PDB entry 5W9L | electron microscopy, 4.80 A resolution (low resolution: residue-level contacts below are approximate; hydrogen-bond / salt-bridge calls are withheld) | chains D and B of the 10 polymer chains in the assembly

# Chain D (and B)
Molecule: Spike glycoprotein
Organism: Middle East respiratory syndrome-related coronavirus
Notes: chain B of this document is another copy of the same molecule, construct and numbering; everything in this record applies to it too
Reference sequence: W5ZZF5 (W5ZZF5_9BETC); residue numbers follow UniProt; this construct covers 1-1291
Chain sequence (1329 residues; row label = number of the first residue in the row):
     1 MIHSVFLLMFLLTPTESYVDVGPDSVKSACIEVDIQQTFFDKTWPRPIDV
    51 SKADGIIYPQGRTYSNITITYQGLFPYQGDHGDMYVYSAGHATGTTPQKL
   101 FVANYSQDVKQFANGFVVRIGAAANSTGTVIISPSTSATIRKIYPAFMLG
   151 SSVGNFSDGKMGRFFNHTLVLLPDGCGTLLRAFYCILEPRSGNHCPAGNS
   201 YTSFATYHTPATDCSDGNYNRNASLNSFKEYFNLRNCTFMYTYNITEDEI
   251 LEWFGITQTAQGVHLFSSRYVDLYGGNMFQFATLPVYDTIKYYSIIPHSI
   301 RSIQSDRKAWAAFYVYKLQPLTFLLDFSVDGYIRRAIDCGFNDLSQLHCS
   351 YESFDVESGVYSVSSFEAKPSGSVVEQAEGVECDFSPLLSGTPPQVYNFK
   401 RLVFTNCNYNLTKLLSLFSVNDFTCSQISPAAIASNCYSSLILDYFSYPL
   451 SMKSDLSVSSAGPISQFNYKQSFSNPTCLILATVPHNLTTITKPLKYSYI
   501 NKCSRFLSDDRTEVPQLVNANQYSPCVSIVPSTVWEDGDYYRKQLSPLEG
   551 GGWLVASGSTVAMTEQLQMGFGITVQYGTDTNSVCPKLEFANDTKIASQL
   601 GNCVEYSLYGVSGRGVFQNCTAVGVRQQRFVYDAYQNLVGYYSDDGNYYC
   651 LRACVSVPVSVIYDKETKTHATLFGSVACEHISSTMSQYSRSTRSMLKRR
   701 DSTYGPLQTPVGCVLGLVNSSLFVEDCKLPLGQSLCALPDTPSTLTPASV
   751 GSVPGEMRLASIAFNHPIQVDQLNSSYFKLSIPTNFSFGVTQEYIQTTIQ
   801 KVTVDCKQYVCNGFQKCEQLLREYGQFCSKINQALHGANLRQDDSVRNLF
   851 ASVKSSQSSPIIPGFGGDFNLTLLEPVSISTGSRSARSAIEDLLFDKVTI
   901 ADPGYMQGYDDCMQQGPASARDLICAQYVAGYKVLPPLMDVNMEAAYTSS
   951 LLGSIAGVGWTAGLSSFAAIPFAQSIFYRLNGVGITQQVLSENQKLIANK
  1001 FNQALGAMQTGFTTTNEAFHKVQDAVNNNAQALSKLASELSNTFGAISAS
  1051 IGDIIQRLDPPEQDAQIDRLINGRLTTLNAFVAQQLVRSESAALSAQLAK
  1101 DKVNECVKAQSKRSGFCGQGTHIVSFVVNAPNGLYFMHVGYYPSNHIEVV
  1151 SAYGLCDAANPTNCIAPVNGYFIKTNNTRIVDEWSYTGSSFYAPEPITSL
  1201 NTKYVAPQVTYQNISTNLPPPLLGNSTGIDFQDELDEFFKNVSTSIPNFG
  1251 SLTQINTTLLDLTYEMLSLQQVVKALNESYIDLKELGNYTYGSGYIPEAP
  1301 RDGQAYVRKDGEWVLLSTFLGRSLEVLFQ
Not modelled in the structure: 1-752, 878-885, 1224-1329 (chain B: 1-17, 744-1329)
Differences from the reference sequence: conflict F506 (Leu in W5ZZF5), A748 (Arg in W5ZZF5), G751 (Arg in W5ZZF5); engineered mutation P1060 (Val in W5ZZF5), P1061 (Leu in W5ZZF5); expression tag (1292-1329)
Disulfides: C806-C828, C811-C817, C912-C925, C1106-C1117, C1156-C1164
What the authors report for this chain:
  - mutagenesis - V1060P/L1061P (>50-fold): increased expression

# Chain D / chain B interface
Contacting residue pairs (52):
  D805(D) - S364(B)
  D805(D) - S365(B)
  Q808(D) - S365(B)
  R822(D) - Q72(B)
  R822(D) - P320(B)
  S829(D) - S350(B)
  Q833(D) - S350(B)
  Q833(D) - Y351(B)
  H836(D) - V360(B)
  H836(D) - Y361(B)
  Y905(D) - S676(B)
  Y905(D) - P710(B)
  Y905(D) - V711(B)
  M906(D) - Q708(B)
  M906(D) - T709(B)
  M906(D) - P710(B)
  Q907(D) - S676(B)
  Y909(D) - V655(B)
  Y909(D) - S656(B)
  Y909(D) - V657(B)
  Y909(D) - S676(B)
  Y909(D) - V677(B)
  Y909(D) - H681(B)
  D910(D) - A678(B)
  D910(D) - H681(B)
  C912(D) - R652(B)
  M913(D) - R652(B)
  M913(D) - V655(B)
  Q914(D) - G601(B)
  Q914(D) - V616(B)
  Q914(D) - F617(B)
  Q914(D) - Q618(B)
  Q914(D) - R652(B)
  R921(D) - V639(B)
  Y928(D) - C654(B)
  Y928(D) - V655(B)
  Y928(D) - S656(B)
  Y928(D) - P658(B)
  Y928(D) - S676(B)
  V929(D) - C654(B)
  K933(D) - S362(B)
  K933(D) - P658(B)
  K933(D) - V659(B)
  P936(D) - Q733(B)
  P937(D) - G732(B)
  P937(D) - Q733(B)
  L938(D) - G732(B)
  L938(D) - Q733(B)
  M939(D) - Q733(B)
  D940(D) - Q733(B)
  D940(D) - S734(B)
  Q1056(D) - S612(B)
Also at the interface, not in a pair above, chain D (32 interface residues in all): T803, G908, G916, A918, Q927, Y932, S1038, S1041
Also at the interface, not in a pair above, chain B (39 interface residues in all): C620, Y635, C650, G675, P730, L731

# Overview
32 residues of chain D and 39 residues of chain B are in contact. From the paper: V1060P/L1061P of chain D
increase expression.
Both chains are Spike glycoprotein (Middle East respiratory syndrome-related coronavirus). Entry 5W9L (MERS S
ectodomain trimer in complex with variable domain of neutralizing antibody G4) was determined by electron
microscopy together with 5VZR, 5W9H, 5W9I, 5W9J, 5W9K, 5W9M and 3 further entries from the same study.
